PDB entry 7YFE | electron microscopy, 3.40 A resolution | chains E and U of the 25 polymer chains in the assembly

== Chain E ==
Protein: RNA helicase
Source organism: Mammalian orthoreovirus 3
Notes: EC 3.6.4.13
Reference sequence: C9E874 (C9E874_9REOV); residues 1-1275 here = UniProt positions 1-1275
Chain sequence (1275 residues; row label = number of the first residue in the row):
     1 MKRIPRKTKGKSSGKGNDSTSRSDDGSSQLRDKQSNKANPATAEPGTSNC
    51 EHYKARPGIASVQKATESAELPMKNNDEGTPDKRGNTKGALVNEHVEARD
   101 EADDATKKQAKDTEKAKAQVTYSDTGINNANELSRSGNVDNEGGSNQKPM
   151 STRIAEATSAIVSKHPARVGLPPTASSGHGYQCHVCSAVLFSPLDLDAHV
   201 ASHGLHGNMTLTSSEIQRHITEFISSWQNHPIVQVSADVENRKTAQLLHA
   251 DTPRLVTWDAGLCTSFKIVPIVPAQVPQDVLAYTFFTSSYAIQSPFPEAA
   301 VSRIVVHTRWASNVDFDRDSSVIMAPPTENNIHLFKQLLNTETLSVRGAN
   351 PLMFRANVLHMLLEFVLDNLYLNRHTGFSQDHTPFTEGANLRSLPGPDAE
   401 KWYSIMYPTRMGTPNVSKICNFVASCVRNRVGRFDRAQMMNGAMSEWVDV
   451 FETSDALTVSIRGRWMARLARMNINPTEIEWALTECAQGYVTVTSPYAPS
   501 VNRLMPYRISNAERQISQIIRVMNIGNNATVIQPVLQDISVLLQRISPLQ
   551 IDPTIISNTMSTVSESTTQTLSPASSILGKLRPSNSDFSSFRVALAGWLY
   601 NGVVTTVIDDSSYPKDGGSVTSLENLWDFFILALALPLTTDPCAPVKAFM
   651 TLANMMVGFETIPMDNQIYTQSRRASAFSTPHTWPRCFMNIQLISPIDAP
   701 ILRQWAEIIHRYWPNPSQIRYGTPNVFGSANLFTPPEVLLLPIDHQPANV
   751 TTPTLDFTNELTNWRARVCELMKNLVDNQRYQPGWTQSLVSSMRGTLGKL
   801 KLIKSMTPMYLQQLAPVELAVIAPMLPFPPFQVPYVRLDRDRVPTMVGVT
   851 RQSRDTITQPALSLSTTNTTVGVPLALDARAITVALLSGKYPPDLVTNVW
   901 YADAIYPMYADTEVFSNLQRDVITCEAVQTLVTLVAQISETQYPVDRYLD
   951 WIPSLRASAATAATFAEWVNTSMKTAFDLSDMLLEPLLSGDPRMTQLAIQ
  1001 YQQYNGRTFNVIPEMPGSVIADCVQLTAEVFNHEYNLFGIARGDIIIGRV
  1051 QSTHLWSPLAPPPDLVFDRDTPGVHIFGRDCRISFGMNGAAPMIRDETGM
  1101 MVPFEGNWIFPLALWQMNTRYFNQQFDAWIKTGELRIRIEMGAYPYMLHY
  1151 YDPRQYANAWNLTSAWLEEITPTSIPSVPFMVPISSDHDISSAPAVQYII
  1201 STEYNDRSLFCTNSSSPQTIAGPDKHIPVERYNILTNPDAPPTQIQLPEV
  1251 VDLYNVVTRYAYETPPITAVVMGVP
Disordered / not traced: 1-214

== Chain U ==
Protein: Mu-2 protein
Source organism: Mammalian orthoreovirus 3
Reference sequence: C9E872 (C9E872_9VIRU); numbering as in UniProt (aligned over 1-736)
Chain sequence (736 residues; numbered 1 to 736; the number before each row is that of its first residue):
     1 MAYIAVPAVVDSRSSEAIGLLESFGVDAGSDANDVSYQDHDYVVDQLQYM
    51 LDGYEAGDVIDALVYRNWLHHSVYCLLPPKSQLLEYWKSNPSVIPDNVDR
   101 RLRKRLMLKKDLRKDDEYNQLARAFKISDVYAPLISSTTSPMTMIQNLNQ
   151 GEIVYTTTDRVIGARVLLYAPRKYYASTLSFTMTRCVLPFGKEVSRVPHS
   201 RFNVGTFPSIATPKCSVMSGVDIESIPNEFIKLFYQRVKSIHANILNDIS
   251 PQIVSDMINRKRLRVHTPSNRRAAQLMHLPYHVKRGASHVDVYRVDVVNV
   301 LFEVVDVADGLRSVSRKLIMHTVPVCILELLGIEIADYCIRQEDGMFTDW
   351 FLLLTMLSDGLTDRRTHCQYLINPSSMPPDVILNISITGFINRHTIDVMP
   401 DVYDFIKPIGAVLPKGSFKSTIMRVLDSISVLGVKIMPRAHVVDSDEVGE
   451 QMEPTFEHAVMEIYKGIAGVDSLDDLTKWVLNSDLVPHDDRLGQLFQAFL
   501 PLAKDLLAPMARQFYDNSMSEGRLLTFAHADSELLNANYFGHLLRLKIPY
   551 ITEVNLMIRKNREGGELFQLVLSYLYKMYATSAQPKWFGSLLRLLICPWL
   601 HMEKLIGEADPASTSAEIGWHVPREQLMQDGWCGCEDGFIPYVSIRAPRL
   651 VIEELMEKNWGQYHAQVIVTDQLVVGEPRRVSAKAVIKGNHLPVKLISRF
   701 ACFTLTSKYEMRLPCGHSTGRGAAYNARLAFRSDLA
Disordered / not traced: 1, 29-32, 177-197, 261-288, 629-637, 714-718, 735-736

== How chain E and chain U interact ==
Residue-residue contacts - 59 pairs, chain E then chain U:
  H219(E) with L485(U)
  I220(E) with M377(U), hydrophobic; M557(U), hydrophobic
  T221(E) with P379(U)
  E222(E) with D484(U)
  F223(E) with D484(U); L485(U); E553(U); M557(U), hydrophobic; Y574(U)
  I224(E) with N373(U); S375(U); M377(U), hydrophobic; P379(U), hydrophobic; V554(U), hydrophobic
  S226(E) with D484(U), hydrogen bond
  W227(E) with L371(U); I551(U); E553(U)
  Q228(E) with L371(U); D380(U); I551(U)
  I232(E) with T366(U)
  H249(E) with S240(U), hydrogen bond; I241(U)
  D251(E) with S240(U), hydrogen bond
  T252(E) with S240(U), hydrogen bond (side chain-backbone)
  P253(E) with N244(U)
  R254(E) with K239(U); A243(U), hydrogen bond (side chain-backbone); N244(U)
  L255(E) with N244(U), hydrogen bond (backbone-side chain)
  V256(E) with N244(U)
  D315(E) with D248(U)
  D319(E) with H367(U), salt bridge
  S321(E) with R365(U)
  T328(E) with L311(U)
  E329(E) with R312(U)
  N330(E) with R312(U); S313(U)
  H333(E) with V314(U), hydrogen bond (side chain-backbone); S315(U)
  Q337(E) with R365(U), hydrogen bond
  V346(E) with D306(U); P379(U)
  R347(E) with A308(U)
  E364(E) with R365(U), salt bridge
  Y906(E) with Q146(U), hydrogen bond
  P907(E) with S140(U); T143(U)
  A910(E) with M142(U), hydrophobic
  T912(E) with Y65(U); H242(U)
  S916(E) with I241(U), hydrogen bond (side chain-backbone)
  Q919(E) with N244(U), hydrogen bond
  D978(E) with K239(U), salt bridge
  P1266(E) with I210(U); I245(U), hydrophobic
  A1269(E) with A211(U)
Other interface residues (no listed pair), chain E (46 interface residues in all): Q217, H230, A250, H360, P397, D911, T975, T1264, P1265
Other interface residues (no listed pair), chain U (45 interface residues in all): R237, L246, Q252, K317, C368, Y370, P378

== Overview ==
The interface between chain E and chain U involves 46 residues on one side and 45 on the other; the contacts
include 11 hydrogen bonds and 3 salt bridges. Among the polar pairs are D319(E)-H367(U), E364(E)-R365(U) and
D978(E)-K239(U).
Here chain E is RNA helicase and chain U is Mu-2 protein, both from Mammalian orthoreovirus 3. Entry 7YFE (In
situ structure of polymerase complex of mammalian reovirus in virion) was determined by electron microscopy,
deposited together with 7YED, 7YEV, 7YEZ and 7YF0.
